8EOJ - chains A and B; structure by electron microscopy, 3.07 A resolution.

[Chain A]
Molecule: Protein disulfide-isomerase
Organism: Homo sapiens
Notes: EC 5.3.4.1
Reference sequence: P07237 (PDIA1_HUMAN); residues 1-508 here = UniProt positions 1-508
Sequence (508 residues; row label = number of the first residue in the row):
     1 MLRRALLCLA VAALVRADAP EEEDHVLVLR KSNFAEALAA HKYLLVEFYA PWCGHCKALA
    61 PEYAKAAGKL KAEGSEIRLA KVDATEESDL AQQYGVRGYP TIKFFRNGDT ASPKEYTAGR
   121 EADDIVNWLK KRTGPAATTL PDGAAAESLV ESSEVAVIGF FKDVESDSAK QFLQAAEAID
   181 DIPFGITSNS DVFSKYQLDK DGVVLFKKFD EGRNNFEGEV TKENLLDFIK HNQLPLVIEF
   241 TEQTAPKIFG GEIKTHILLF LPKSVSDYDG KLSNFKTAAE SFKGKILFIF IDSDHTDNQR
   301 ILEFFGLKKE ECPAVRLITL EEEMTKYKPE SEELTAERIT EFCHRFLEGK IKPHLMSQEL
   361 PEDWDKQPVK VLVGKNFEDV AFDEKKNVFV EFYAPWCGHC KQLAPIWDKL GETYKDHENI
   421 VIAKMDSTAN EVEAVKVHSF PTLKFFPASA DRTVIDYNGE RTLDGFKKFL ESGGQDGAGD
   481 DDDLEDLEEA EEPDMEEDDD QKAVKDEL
Not modelled in the structure: 1-19, 107, 135-136, 165, 217-220, 252-254, 382-387, 416-420, 480-508
Swiss-Prot annotation at these positions:
  - motif: K505 to L508 (Prevents secretion from ER)
  - active site (Nucleophile): C53, C56, C397, C400
  - site: G54 (Contributes to redox potential value), H55 (Contributes to redox potential value), R120 (Lowers pKa of C-terminal Cys of first active site), G398 (Contributes to redox potential value), H399 (Contributes to redox potential value), R461 (Lowers pKa of C-terminal Cys of second active site)
  - modified residue: K200 (N6-acetyllysine), K222 (N6-succinyllysine), K271 (N6-succinyllysine), S331 (Phosphoserine), S357 (Phosphoserine), S427 (Phosphoserine)
  - natural variant: Y393 (Y393C: In CLCRP1)
  - mutagenesis: W128 (W128I: Reduced interaction with ERN1. Abolishes interaction with ERN1; when associated with W-403), S331 (S331E: Phosphomimetic mutant. Does not affect enzyme or chaperone activity), S357 (S357A: Abolishes phosphorylation at this site but protein is still phosphorylated at other sites. No changes in chaperone or enzyme activity; S357E: Phosphomimetic mutant ...), L403 (L403W: Reduced interaction with ERN1. Abolishes interaction with ERN1; when associated with I-128), S427 (S427E: Phosphomimetic mutant. Does not affect enzyme or chaperone activity. Does not increase binding to ERN1)

[Chain B]
Molecule: Microsomal triglyceride transfer protein large subunit
Organism: Homo sapiens
Reference sequence: P55157 (MTP_HUMAN); residues 1-894 here = UniProt positions 1-894
Sequence (894 residues; numbered 1 to 894; the number before each row is that of its first residue):
     1 MILLAVLFLC FISSYSASVK GHTTGLSLNN DRLYKLTYST EVLLDRGKGK LQDSVGYRIS
    61 SNVDVALLWR NPDGDDDQLI QITMKDVNVE NVNQQRGEKS IFKGKSPSKI MGKENLEALQ
   121 RPTLLHLIHG KVKEFYSYQN EAVAIENIKR GLASLFQTQL SSGTTNEVDI SGNCKVTYQA
   181 HQDKVIKIKA LDSCKIARSG FTTPNQVLGV SSKATSVTTY KIEDSFVIAV LAEETHNFGL
   241 NFLQTIKGKI VSKQKLELKT TEAGPRLMSG KQAAAIIKAV DSKYTAIPIV GQVFQSHCKG
   301 CPSLSELWRS TRKYLQPDNL SKAEAVRNFL AFIQHLRTAK KEEILQILKM ENKEVLPQLV
   361 DAVTSAQTSD SLEAILDFLD FKSDSSIILQ ERFLYACGFA SHPNEELLRA LISKFKGSIG
   421 SSDIRETVMI ITGTLVRKLC QNEGCKLKAV VEAKKLILGG LEKAEKKEDT RMYLLALKNA
   481 LLPEGIPSLL KYAEAGEGPI SHLATTALQR YDLPFITDEV KKTLNRIYHQ NRKVHEKTVR
   541 TAAAAIILNN NPSYMDVKNI LLSIGELPQE MNKYMLAIVQ DILRFEMPAS KIVRRVLKEM
   601 VAHNYDRFSR SGSSSAYTGY IERSPRSAST YSLDILYSGS GILRRSNLNI FQYIGKAGLH
   661 GSQVVIEAQG LEALIAATPD EGEENLDSYA GMSAILFDVQ LRPVTFFNGY SDLMSKMLSA
   721 SGDPISVVKG LILLIDHSQE LQLQSGLKAN IEVQGGLAID ISGAMEFSLW YRESKTRVKN
   781 RVTVVITTDI TVDSSFVKAG LETSTETEAG LEFISTVQFS QYPFLVCMQM DKDEAPFRQF
   841 EKKYERLSTG RGYVSQKRKE SVLAGCEFPL HQENSEMCKV VFAPQPDSTS SGWF
Not modelled in the structure: 1-30, 69-74, 160-161, 202-207, 239-245, 263-267, 671-688, 710-725, 766-774, 849-850, 883-894
Swiss-Prot annotation at these positions:
  - natural variant: D169 (D169V: In ABL), G264 (G264R: In ABL; uncertain significance), H297 (H297Q: Does not inhibit apolipoprotein B secretion), D384 (D384A: No loss on localization to the endoplasmic reticulum), L435 (L435H: In ABL), Y528 (Y528H: In ABL), R540 (R540C: In ABL; R540H: In ABL), S590 (S590I: In ABL), N649 (N649S: In ABL; uncertain significance), G746 (G746E: In ABL), N780 (N780Y: In ABL)
  - mutagenesis: D169 (D169E: No loss on localization to the endoplasmic reticulum and does not reduce interaction with APOB or P4HB/PDI, does partially reduce phospholipid or triglyceride transfer activity and ...), K187 (K187L: No loss on localization to the endoplasmic reticulum and does not reduce interaction with APOB, but inhibits interaction with P4HB/PDI, phospholipid or triglyceride transfer activity and ...), K189 (K189L: No loss on localization to the endoplasmic reticulum and does not reduce interaction with APOB, but inhibits interaction with P4HB/PDI, phospholipid or triglyceride transfer activity and ...), L435 (L435E: No loss on localization to the endoplasmic reticulum. Inhibits triglyceride transfer activity; L435V: No loss on localization to the endoplasmic reticulum ...), Y528 (Y528F: Does not inhibit triglyceride transfer activity; Y528K: Inhibits triglyceride transfer activity), R540 (R540A: Strongly reduces triglyceride transfer activity; R540K: Does not inhibit triglyceride transfer activity and apolipoprotein B secretion), C878 (C878S: Inhibits triglyceride transfer activity)
Disulfides: C174-C194, C298-C301, C440-C445, C827-C878

[Interface between chain A and chain B]
Pairs across the interface (51; chain A residue first):
  P51(A) with H529(B); N531(B)
  W52(A) with H529(B); N559(B); L562(B); S563(B); E566(B)
  C53(A) with E566(B)
  G54(A) with E566(B), hydrogen bond (backbone-side chain)
  D83(A) with N531(B)
  T85(A) with N531(B), hydrogen bond; N559(B)
  E86(A) with R526(B); N531(B)
  S88(A) with M555(B); N559(B)
  Q92(A) with M555(B)
  R97(A) with V601(B)
  Y99(A) with N559(B), hydrogen bond; L562(B), hydrophobic
  F240(A) with Y605(B)
  F249(A) with M600(B); N604(B)
  R300(A) with D606(B), salt bridge; S609(B), hydrogen bond (side chain-backbone); R610(B)
  I301(A) with Y605(B), hydrophobic; S609(B)
  F304(A) with Y605(B), hydrophobic; S609(B)
  L320(A) with H603(B); N604(B); Y605(B), hydrophobic
  E322(A) with R594(B), salt bridge; K598(B); H603(B), hydrogen bond (backbone-side chain)
  E323(A) with H603(B)
  M324(A) with H603(B); F608(B), hydrophobic
  W396(A) with E867(B), hydrogen bond (side chain-backbone); F868(B), hydrogen bond (side chain-backbone); P869(B); S875(B); C878(B), hydrophobic; F882(B)
  C397(A) with C866(B), hydrophobic
  H399(A) with G865(B); C866(B)
  K401(A) with F882(B)
  H438(A) with Y620(B)
  F440(A) with P869(B), hydrophobic
Also at the interface, not in a pair above, chain A (36 interface residues in all): A84, A91, V96, A245, G251, L258, I318, P395, T428, S439
Also at the interface, not in a pair above, chain B (36 interface residues in all): Q530, R532, Y554, K558, L597, M828, A864, K879

[Summary]
The chain A/chain B interface involves 36 residues from each chain; the contacts include 7 hydrogen bonds and
2 salt bridges. Polar pairs include R300(A)-D606(B), E322(A)-R594(B) and G54(A)-E566(B).
Chain A is Protein disulfide-isomerase and chain B is Microsomal triglyceride transfer protein large subunit,
both from Homo sapiens; the structure, Microsomal triglyceride transfer protein, was determined by electron
microscopy (same publication as 8EMR).
